7ICP - chains T and A of the 3 polymer chains in the assembly; structure by X-ray diffraction, 3.00 A resolution.

Chain T:
Molecule: 7-nt DNA strand
Sequence (7 nucleotides; numbered 2 to 8; the number before each row is that of its first residue):
     2 CATCTGT

Chain A:
Protein: Protein (DNA polymerase beta (e.c.2.7.7.7))
Organism: Homo sapiens
UniProtKB: P06746 (DPOB_HUMAN); residues 2-335 here correspond to UniProt positions 1-334 (UniProt number = residue number - 1)
Chain sequence (335 residues; each row starts with the number of its first residue):
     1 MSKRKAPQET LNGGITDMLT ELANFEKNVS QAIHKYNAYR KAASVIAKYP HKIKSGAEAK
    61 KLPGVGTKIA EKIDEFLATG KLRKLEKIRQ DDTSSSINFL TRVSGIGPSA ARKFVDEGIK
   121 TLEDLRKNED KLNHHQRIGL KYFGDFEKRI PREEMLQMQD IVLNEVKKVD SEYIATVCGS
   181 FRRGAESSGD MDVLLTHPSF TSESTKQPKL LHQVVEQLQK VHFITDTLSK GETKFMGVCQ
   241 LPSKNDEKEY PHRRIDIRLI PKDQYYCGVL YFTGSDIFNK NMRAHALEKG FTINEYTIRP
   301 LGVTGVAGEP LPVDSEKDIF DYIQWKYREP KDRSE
Disordered / not traced: 1-8
UniProt features mapped onto this chain:
  - binding site (K(+)): Lys61
  - binding site (Na(+)): Lys61
Metal / ion sites: Zn2+ near His51 (its only coordinating residue here); Na+ site 1 near Leu62 (its only coordinating residue here); Na+ site 2: Thr101, Val103, Ile106 (shared with 1 residue of chain P)

Chain T / chain A interface:
Contacting residue pairs (10; chain T residue first):
  DC2(T) with Tyr296(A), sugar contact
  DA3(T) with Thr233(A), phosphate contact; Lys234(A), phosphate contact
  DT4(T) with Lys230(A), phosphate contact; Gly231(A), phosphate contact; Glu232(A), hydrogen bond to the phosphate; Thr233(A), hydrogen bond to the phosphate; Lys234(A), hydrogen bond to the phosphate
  DC5(T) with Ser229(A), phosphate contact; Lys230(A), hydrogen bond to the phosphate
Also at the interface, not in a pair above, chain T (5 interface residues in all): DT6
Also at the interface, not in a pair above, chain A (9 interface residues in all): Asn133, His134

Summary:
5 residues of chain T face 9 of chain A across their interface; the contacts include 4 hydrogen bonds. Polar
contacts include DT4(T)-Glu232(A), DT4(T)-Thr233(A) and DT4(T)-Lys234(A). UniProt lists K+-binding residue
Lys61(A) and Na+-binding residue Lys61(A) on chain A.
Chain T is a 7-nt DNA strand and chain A is Protein (DNA polymerase beta (e.c.2.7.7.7)) (Homo sapiens); the
structure, DNA polymerase beta (pol B) (e.c.2.7.7.7) complexed with six base pairs of DNA; soaked in the ...,
was determined by X-ray diffraction (same publication as 1ZQT, 7ICE, 7ICF, 7ICG, 7ICH, 7ICI and 39 further
entries).
